3AK1 - chains A and B of the 4 polymer chains in the assembly; structure by X-ray diffraction, 1.57 A resolution.

# Chain A (and B)
Protein: Superoxide dismutase [Mn/Fe]
Organism: Aeropyrum pernix
Notes: EC 1.15.1.1; chain B of this document is another copy of the same molecule, construct and numbering; everything in this record applies to it too
Reference sequence: Q9Y8H8 (SODF_AERPE); residue numbers follow UniProt; this construct covers 1-214
Amino-acid sequence (214 residues; each row starts with the number of its first residue):
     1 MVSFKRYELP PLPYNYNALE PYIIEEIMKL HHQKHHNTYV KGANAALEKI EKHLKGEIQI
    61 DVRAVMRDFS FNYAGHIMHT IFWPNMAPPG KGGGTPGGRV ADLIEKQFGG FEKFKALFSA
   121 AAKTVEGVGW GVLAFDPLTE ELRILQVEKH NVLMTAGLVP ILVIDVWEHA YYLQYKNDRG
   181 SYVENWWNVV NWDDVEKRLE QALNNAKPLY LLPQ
Disordered / not traced: 213-214 (chain B: 214)
UniProt features mapped onto this chain:
  - binding site (Fe(3+)): His31, His79, Asp165, His169
  - binding site (Mn(2+)): His31, His79, Asp165, His169

# Chain A / chain B interface
Pairs across the interface (131):
  Met1(A) - Glu105(B)
  Met1(A) - Lys106(B)
  Met1(A) - Phe108(B)
  Met1(A) - Gly109(B)
  Met1(A) - Lys113(B)
  Val2(A) - Lys106(B)  hydrogen bond (backbone-backbone)
  Phe4(A) - Glu141(B)
  Lys5(A) - Thr139(B)
  Lys5(A) - Glu141(B)  hydrogen bond (backbone-side chain)
  Lys5(A) - Arg143(B)
  Tyr7(A) - Asp136(B)  hydrogen bond
  Tyr7(A) - Thr139(B)
  Tyr7(A) - Arg143(B)  hydrogen bond
  Leu47(A) - Arg143(B)
  Leu54(A) - Gln107(B)
  Leu54(A) - Phe108(B)
  Leu54(A) - Lys113(B)  hydrogen bond (backbone-side chain)
  Val62(A) - Leu117(B)  hydrophobic
  Val62(A) - Ala121(B)  hydrophobic
  Arg63(A) - Thr124(B)  hydrogen bond (side chain-backbone)
  Arg63(A) - Glu126(B)
  Arg63(A) - Gln146(B)
  Met66(A) - Leu117(B)  hydrophobic
  Met66(A) - Ala121(B)  hydrophobic
  Met66(A) - Ile144(B)  hydrophobic
  Met66(A) - Leu145(B)  hydrophobic
  Arg67(A) - Glu126(B)  salt bridge
  Arg67(A) - Glu148(B)  salt bridge
  Arg67(A) - Leu153(B)
  Phe69(A) - Arg143(B)
  Ser70(A) - Leu153(B)  hydrogen bond (side chain-backbone)
  Ser70(A) - Thr155(B)
  Tyr73(A) - Asp136(B)  hydrogen bond
  Tyr73(A) - Pro137(B)
  Tyr73(A) - Leu138(B)
  Tyr73(A) - Thr155(B)
  Tyr73(A) - Ala156(B)
  Tyr73(A) - Leu158(B)
  Ala74(A) - Thr155(B)
  His76(A) - Leu138(B)
  Ile77(A) - Leu138(B)  hydrophobic
  Ile77(A) - Ala156(B)
  Ile77(A) - Gly157(B)
  Met78(A) - Ala156(B)  hydrophobic
  Ile81(A) - Tyr210(B)  hydrophobic
  Glu105(A) - Met1(B)
  Lys106(A) - Met1(B)
  Lys106(A) - Val2(B)  hydrogen bond (backbone-backbone)
  Lys106(A) - Ser3(B)  hydrogen bond (backbone-backbone)
  Gln107(A) - Met1(B)
  Gln107(A) - Ser3(B)
  Gln107(A) - Leu54(B)
  Phe108(A) - Met1(B)
  Phe108(A) - Leu54(B)
  Gly109(A) - Met1(B)
  Lys113(A) - Leu54(B)  hydrogen bond (side chain-backbone)
  Leu117(A) - Ile50(B)  hydrophobic
  Leu117(A) - Leu54(B)  hydrophobic
  Leu117(A) - Val62(B)  hydrophobic
  Ala121(A) - Val62(B)  hydrophobic
  Ala121(A) - Met66(B)  hydrophobic
  Thr124(A) - Arg63(B)  hydrogen bond (backbone-side chain)
  Glu126(A) - Arg63(B)
  Glu126(A) - Arg67(B)  salt bridge
  Asp136(A) - Tyr7(B)  hydrogen bond
  Asp136(A) - Tyr73(B)  hydrogen bond
  Pro137(A) - Tyr73(B)
  Leu138(A) - Tyr73(B)
  Leu138(A) - His76(B)
  Thr139(A) - Lys5(B)  hydrogen bond (backbone-side chain)
  Thr139(A) - Tyr7(B)
  Glu141(A) - Ser3(B)
  Glu141(A) - Phe4(B)
  Glu141(A) - Lys5(B)  hydrogen bond (side chain-backbone)
  Arg143(A) - Lys5(B)  hydrogen bond (side chain-backbone)
  Arg143(A) - Tyr7(B)  hydrogen bond
  Arg143(A) - Leu47(B)
  Arg143(A) - Phe69(B)
  Ile144(A) - Met66(B)  hydrophobic
  Leu145(A) - Met66(B)  hydrophobic
  Gln146(A) - Arg63(B)
  Glu148(A) - Arg67(B)  salt bridge
  Asn151(A) - Val152(B)
  Asn151(A) - Leu153(B)  hydrogen bond (backbone-backbone)
  Asn151(A) - Met154(B)
  Val152(A) - Asn151(B)
  Leu153(A) - Arg67(B)
  Leu153(A) - Ser70(B)  hydrogen bond (backbone-side chain)
  Leu153(A) - Asn151(B)  hydrogen bond (backbone-backbone)
  Met154(A) - Asn151(B)
  Met154(A) - Met154(B)
  Met154(A) - Thr155(B)
  Met154(A) - Ala156(B)
  Thr155(A) - Ser70(B)
  Thr155(A) - Tyr73(B)
  Thr155(A) - Ala74(B)
  Thr155(A) - Met154(B)
  Ala156(A) - Tyr73(B)
  Ala156(A) - Ile77(B)
  Ala156(A) - Met78(B)  hydrophobic
  Ala156(A) - Met154(B)
  Ala156(A) - Pro160(B)  hydrophobic
  Gly157(A) - Ile77(B)
  Leu158(A) - Tyr73(B)
  Val159(A) - Tyr210(B)
  Pro160(A) - Ala156(B)  hydrophobic
  Pro160(A) - Tyr210(B)
  Asp194(A) - Leu212(B)
  Lys197(A) - Leu212(B)
  Arg198(A) - Tyr210(B)  hydrogen bond (side chain-backbone)
  Gln201(A) - Pro208(B)
  Gln201(A) - Leu209(B)
  Gln201(A) - Leu212(B)
  Gln201(A) - Pro213(B)
  Ala202(A) - Leu209(B)  hydrophobic
  Asn205(A) - Asn205(B)  hydrogen bond (side chain-backbone)
  Asn205(A) - Pro208(B)
  Asn205(A) - Leu209(B)
  Pro208(A) - Gln201(B)
  Pro208(A) - Asn205(B)
  Leu209(A) - Gln201(B)
  Leu209(A) - Ala202(B)  hydrophobic
  Leu209(A) - Asn205(B)
  Leu209(A) - Leu209(B)  hydrophobic
  Tyr210(A) - Ile81(B)  hydrophobic
  Tyr210(A) - Val159(B)
  Tyr210(A) - Arg198(B)  hydrogen bond (backbone-side chain)
  Leu212(A) - Asp194(B)
  Leu212(A) - Lys197(B)
  Leu212(A) - Arg198(B)
  Leu212(A) - Gln201(B)
Also at the interface, not in a pair above, chain A (65 interface residues in all): Ile50, His53, Lys55, Ala120, Asn204, Ala206
Also at the interface, not in a pair above, chain B (69 interface residues in all): Arg6, His53, Lys55, Ala120, Val125, Asn204, Ala206

# Overview
Chain A and chain B form an interface of 65 and 69 residues respectively; the contacts include 24 hydrogen
bonds and 4 salt bridges. Among the polar pairs are Arg67(A)-Glu126(B), Arg67(A)-Glu148(B) and
Lys5(A)-Glu141(B). UniProt lists 4 Fe3+-binding residues and 4 Mn2+-binding residues on chain A.
Chain A and chain B are both Superoxide dismutase [Mn/Fe] (Aeropyrum pernix); the structure, Superoxide
dismutase from Aeropyrum pernix K1, apo-form, was determined by X-ray diffraction (same publication as 3AK2
and 3AK3).
